PDB entry 1IGU | X-ray diffraction, 2.20 A resolution | chains A and B

Chain A (and B):
Name: Transcriptional repressor protein KorB
Organism: Escherichia coli
Notes: fragment: C-terminal domain; chain B of this document is another copy of the same molecule, construct and numbering; everything in this record applies to it too
UniProtKB: P07674 (KORB2_ECOLI); numbering as in UniProt (aligned over 297-358)
Chain sequence (62 residues; each row starts with the number of its first residue):
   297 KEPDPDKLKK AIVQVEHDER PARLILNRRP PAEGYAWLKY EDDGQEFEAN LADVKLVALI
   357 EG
Not modelled in the structure: 297-299 (chain B: 297-298)

How chain A and chain B interact:
Contacting residue pairs - 42 pairs, chain A then chain B:
  Pro-301(A) / Arg-325(B)  hydrogen bond (backbone-side chain)
  Asp-302(A) / Asn-323(B)
  Asp-302(A) / Arg-324(B)
  Asp-302(A) / Arg-325(B)  hydrogen bond (backbone-backbone)
  Lys-303(A) / Asn-323(B)
  Leu-304(A) / Leu-322(B)
  Leu-304(A) / Asn-323(B)  hydrogen bond (backbone-backbone)
  Leu-304(A) / Arg-324(B)
  Leu-304(A) / Arg-325(B)
  Ala-307(A) / Leu-322(B)
  Val-309(A) / Leu-322(B)  hydrophobic
  Leu-322(A) / Leu-304(B)
  Leu-322(A) / Ala-307(B)
  Asn-323(A) / Asp-302(B)
  Asn-323(A) / Lys-303(B)
  Asn-323(A) / Leu-304(B)  hydrogen bond (backbone-backbone)
  Arg-324(A) / Asp-302(B)
  Arg-324(A) / Lys-303(B)
  Arg-324(A) / Leu-304(B)
  Arg-325(A) / Pro-301(B)  hydrogen bond (side chain-backbone)
  Arg-325(A) / Asp-302(B)  hydrogen bond (backbone-backbone)
  Arg-325(A) / Leu-304(B)
  Arg-325(A) / Glu-357(B)  salt bridge
  Pro-326(A) / Leu-355(B)
  Gly-330(A) / Val-353(B)
  Ala-332(A) / Leu-355(B)  hydrophobic
  Leu-347(A) / Leu-352(B)  hydrophobic
  Leu-347(A) / Val-353(B)
  Leu-347(A) / Ala-354(B)  hydrophobic
  Leu-347(A) / Leu-355(B)
  Val-350(A) / Leu-352(B)  hydrophobic
  Leu-352(A) / Leu-347(B)
  Leu-352(A) / Val-350(B)  hydrophobic
  Leu-352(A) / Leu-352(B)  hydrophobic
  Val-353(A) / Gly-330(B)
  Val-353(A) / Leu-347(B)
  Ala-354(A) / Leu-347(B)  hydrophobic
  Leu-355(A) / Ile-321(B)
  Leu-355(A) / Pro-326(B)
  Leu-355(A) / Ala-332(B)  hydrophobic
  Leu-355(A) / Leu-347(B)
  Glu-357(A) / Arg-325(B)  salt bridge
Also at the interface, not in a pair above, chain A (25 interface residues in all): Val-311, Leu-320, Ile-321, Glu-329, Tyr-331
Also at the interface, not in a pair above, chain B (25 interface residues in all): Val-309, Val-311, Leu-320, Glu-329, Tyr-331

Overview:
The chain A/chain B interface involves 25 residues from each chain, with 6 hydrogen bonds and 2 salt bridges.
Polar pairs include Arg-325(A)/Glu-357(B), Pro-301(A)/Arg-325(B) and Asp-302(A)/Arg-325(B).
Both chains are Transcriptional repressor protein KorB (Escherichia coli). Entry 1IGU (C-terminal Domain of
the Transcriptional Repressor Protein KorB) was determined by X-ray diffraction.
